7SSA - chains E and J of the 12 polymer chains in the assembly; structure by electron microscopy, 3.20 A resolution.

# Chain E
Name: Histone H3.2
From: Xenopus laevis
UniProt: P84233 (H32_XENLA); residues 1-135 here correspond to UniProt positions 2-136 (UniProt number = residue number + 1)
Sequence (135 residues; each row starts with the number of its first residue):
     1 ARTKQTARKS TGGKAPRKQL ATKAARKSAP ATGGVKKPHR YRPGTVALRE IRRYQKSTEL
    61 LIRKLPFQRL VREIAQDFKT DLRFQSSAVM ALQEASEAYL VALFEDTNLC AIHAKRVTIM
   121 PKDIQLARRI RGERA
Disordered / not traced: 1-42, 134-135
Differences from the reference sequence: variant Ala102 (Gly103 in P84233)
UniProt features mapped onto this chain:
  - modified residue: Arg2 (Asymmetric dimethylarginine), Thr3 (Phosphothreonine), Lys4 (Allysine), Gln5 (5-glutamyl dopamine), Thr6 (Phosphothreonine), Arg8 (Citrulline), Lys9 (N6,N6,N6-trimethyllysine), Ser10 (ADP-ribosylserine), Thr11 (Phosphothreonine), Lys14 (N6-(2-hydroxyisobutyryl)lysine), Arg17 (Asymmetric dimethylarginine), Lys18 (N6-(2-hydroxyisobutyryl)lysine), Lys23 (N6-(2-hydroxyisobutyryl)lysine), Arg26 (Citrulline), Lys27 (N6,N6,N6-trimethyllysine), Ser28 (ADP-ribosylserine), Lys36 (N6,N6,N6-trimethyllysine), Lys37 (N6-methyllysine), Tyr41 (Phosphotyrosine), Lys56 (N6,N6,N6-trimethyllysine) and 8 more in UniProt
  - lipidation: Cys110 (S-palmitoyl cysteine)

# Chain J
Molecule: 149-nt DNA strand
From: synthetic construct
Sequence (149 nucleotides; each row starts with the number of its first residue; numbers below 1 keep their minus sign (DA-74 is residue -74)):
   -74 ATCAGGATGT ATATATCTGA GACGTCCCTG GAGACTAGGG AGTAATCCCC TTGGCGGTTA
   -14 AAACGCGGGG GACAGCGCGT ACGTGCGTTT AAGCGGTGCT AGAGCTGTCT ACGACCAATT
    46 GAGCGGCCTG GTCACGTGAC CTCTCCGAT
Disordered / not traced: -74 to -73, 65-74

# Chain E / chain J interface
Residue-residue contacts - 17 pairs, chain E then chain J:
  Pro43(E) - DG-6(J)  phosphate contact
  Pro43(E) - DG-5(J)  sugar contact
  Arg63(E) - DA-13(J)  phosphate contact
  Arg72(E) - DT-23(J)  salt bridge to the phosphate
  Arg83(E) - DT-24(J)  sugar contact
  Arg83(E) - DT-23(J)  sugar contact
  Phe84(E) - DT-24(J)  phosphate contact
  Phe84(E) - DT-23(J)  hydrogen bond to the phosphate
  Gln85(E) - DT-24(J)  hydrogen bond to the phosphate
  Ser86(E) - DT-24(J)  hydrogen bond to the phosphate
  Arg116(E) - DA-3(J)  phosphate contact
  Arg116(E) - DC-2(J)  salt bridge to the phosphate
  Val117(E) - DG-4(J)  sugar contact
  Val117(E) - DA-3(J)  hydrogen bond to the phosphate
  Thr118(E) - DA-3(J)  hydrogen bond to the phosphate
  Met120(E) - DA-3(J)  phosphate contact
  Met120(E) - DC-2(J)  phosphate contact
Other interface residues (no listed pair), chain E (13 interface residues in all): Lys115, Lys122
Other interface residues (no listed pair), chain J (9 interface residues in all): DA-14

# In short
The interface between chain E and chain J involves 13 residues on one side and 9 on the other, with 5 hydrogen
bonds and 2 salt bridges. Among the polar pairs are Phe84(E)-DT-23(J), Gln85(E)-DT-24(J) and
Ser86(E)-DT-24(J).
Chain E is Histone H3.2 (Xenopus laevis) and chain J is a 149-nt DNA strand (synthetic construct); the
structure, Cryo-EM structure of pioneer factor Cbf1 bound to the nucleosome, was determined by electron
microscopy.
